Entry 6OFC (X-ray diffraction, 3.14 A resolution); this record covers chains B and D of the 4 polymer chains in the assembly.

== Chain B (and D) ==
Molecule: Glutamine-dependent NAD(+) synthetase
From: Mycobacterium tuberculosis CDC1551
Notes: EC 6.3.5.1; chain D of this document is another copy of the same molecule, construct and numbering; everything in this record applies to it too
UniProtKB: P9WJJ2 (NADE_MYCTO); residues 1-679 here = UniProt positions 1-679
Amino-acid sequence (679 residues; each row starts with the number of its first residue):
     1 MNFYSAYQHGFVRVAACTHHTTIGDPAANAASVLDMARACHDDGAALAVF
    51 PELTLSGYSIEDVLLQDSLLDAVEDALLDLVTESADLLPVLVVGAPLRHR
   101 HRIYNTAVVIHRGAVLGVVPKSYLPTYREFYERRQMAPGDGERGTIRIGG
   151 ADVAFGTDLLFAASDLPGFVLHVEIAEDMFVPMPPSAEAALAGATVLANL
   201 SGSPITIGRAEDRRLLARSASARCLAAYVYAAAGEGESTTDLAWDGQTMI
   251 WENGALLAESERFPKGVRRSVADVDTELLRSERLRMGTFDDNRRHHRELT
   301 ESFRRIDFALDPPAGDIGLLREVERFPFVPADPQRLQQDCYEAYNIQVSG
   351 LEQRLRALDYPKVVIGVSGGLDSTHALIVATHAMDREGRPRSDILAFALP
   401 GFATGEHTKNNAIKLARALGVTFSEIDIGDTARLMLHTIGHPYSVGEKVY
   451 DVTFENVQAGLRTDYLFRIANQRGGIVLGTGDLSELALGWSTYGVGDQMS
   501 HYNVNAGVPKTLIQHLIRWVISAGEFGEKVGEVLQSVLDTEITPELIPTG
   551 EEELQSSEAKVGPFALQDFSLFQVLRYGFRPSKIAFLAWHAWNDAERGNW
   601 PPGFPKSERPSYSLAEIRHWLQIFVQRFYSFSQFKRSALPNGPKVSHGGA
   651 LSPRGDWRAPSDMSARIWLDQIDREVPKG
Unresolved in the structure: 442-451 (chain D: 403-406, 544-557)
Differences from the reference sequence: engineered mutation A176 (Cys in P9WJJ2)
Residues lining bound ligands:
  - glutamine (GLN): R214, L215, R218
  - pyrophosphate (POP): S368, G369, G370, L371, D372, S373, E541, E552, E553, L554
  - SFH (5'-O-[(pyridine-3-carbonyl)sulfamoyl]adenosine), molecule 1: R354, L358, A470, N471, G475, I476, H501
  - SFH, molecule 2: G366, V367, S368, S373, F397, A398, L399, P400, A459, R462, T480, W490, S491, T492, D497, E552
  - SFH, molecule 3: N456, S491, T492, Y493, R627, F631, F634, K635, S661
Curated features (UniProtKB/Swiss-Prot):
  - active site: E52 (Proton acceptor), K121 (For glutaminase activity)
  - binding site (L-glutamine): Y127, S203, R209
  - binding site (ATP): G366 to S373, T480
  - binding site (deamido-NAD(+)): N456, E485, W490 to Y493, K635
What the authors report for this chain:
  - catalytic residues: E52, K121 (citing earlier work)
  - binding site for SFH: E552, F634
  - binding site for pyrophosphate: E541
  - contacts within the chain: Y127-E177, Y58-E132 (hydrogen bond), K121-E132
  - catalytic residues: E132
  - binding site for glutamine: Y127, F130, F180
  - conformationally variable residues (order/disorder transition): A403 to E406, P544 to E553

== Chain B / chain D interface ==
Pairs across the interface - 167 pairs, chain B then chain D:
  Y123(B) - T288(D)
  Y123(B) - D291(D)
  Y123(B) - N292(D)  hydrogen bond
  Y123(B) - H295(D)
  L124(B) - T288(D)
  P125(B) - T288(D)
  Y127(B) - R285(D)
  Y127(B) - M286(D)  hydrophobic
  Y127(B) - G287(D)
  Y127(B) - T288(D)
  R128(B) - E282(D)  salt bridge
  R128(B) - R576(D)
  R128(B) - G655(D)
  R128(B) - D656(D)
  E129(B) - K644(D)  salt bridge
  E129(B) - D656(D)
  Y131(B) - R654(D)
  Y131(B) - G655(D)  hydrogen bond (side chain-backbone)
  Y131(B) - R658(D)  hydrogen bond
  R133(B) - D291(D)  salt bridge
  D140(B) - H295(D)
  E177(B) - M286(D)
  E177(B) - T288(D)  hydrogen bond
  F180(B) - R223(D)
  F180(B) - M286(D)
  V181(B) - R223(D)
  V181(B) - T288(D)
  V181(B) - N292(D)
  P182(B) - A187(D)
  P182(B) - L191(D)  hydrophobic
  P182(B) - R223(D)
  P182(B) - F289(D)  hydrophobic
  P182(B) - N292(D)
  M183(B) - M183(D)  hydrophobic
  M183(B) - E188(D)
  M183(B) - L191(D)  hydrophobic
  M183(B) - N292(D)  hydrogen bond (backbone-side chain)
  M183(B) - H296(D)
  A187(B) - P182(D)
  A187(B) - M183(D)  hydrophobic
  E188(B) - M183(D)
  E188(B) - H296(D)  salt bridge
  L191(B) - P182(D)  hydrophobic
  L191(B) - M183(D)  hydrophobic
  I205(B) - I346(D)  hydrophobic
  T206(B) - V645(D)
  T206(B) - S646(D)
  T206(B) - H647(D)
  I207(B) - D339(D)
  I207(B) - E342(D)
  I207(B) - V645(D)  hydrogen bond (backbone-backbone)
  I207(B) - H647(D)
  G208(B) - E342(D)  hydrogen bond (backbone-side chain)
  E211(B) - R218(D)  salt bridge
  E211(B) - R335(D)  salt bridge
  L215(B) - R218(D)
  L215(B) - A222(D)  hydrophobic
  L216(B) - R223(D)
  R218(B) - E211(D)  salt bridge
  R218(B) - L215(D)
  S219(B) - S219(D)  hydrogen bond
  R223(B) - M179(D)
  R223(B) - F180(D)
  R223(B) - V181(D)
  R223(B) - P182(D)
  R223(B) - L216(D)
  R223(B) - R223(D)
  E235(B) - E352(D)
  E235(B) - R356(D)  salt bridge
  G236(B) - Q353(D)
  G236(B) - R356(D)
  E237(B) - Q353(D)
  T239(B) - G350(D)  hydrogen bond (side chain-backbone)
  T239(B) - Q353(D)
  T239(B) - R354(D)
  T239(B) - Y502(D)  hydrogen bond (backbone-side chain)
  T240(B) - R354(D)
  T240(B) - N641(D)
  T240(B) - G642(D)  hydrogen bond (backbone-backbone)
  D241(B) - G642(D)
  D241(B) - P643(D)
  D241(B) - K644(D)  hydrogen bond (backbone-backbone)
  D241(B) - S652(D)  hydrogen bond
  D241(B) - R654(D)  salt bridge
  A243(B) - I346(D)  hydrophobic
  A243(B) - S349(D)
  R262(B) - Q338(D)
  R262(B) - E342(D)  salt bridge
  F263(B) - N345(D)
  F263(B) - I346(D)  hydrophobic
  F263(B) - R386(D)  hydrogen bond (backbone-side chain)
  K265(B) - E352(D)  salt bridge
  K265(B) - R356(D)
  K265(B) - R386(D)
  K265(B) - E387(D)  salt bridge
  E282(B) - R128(D)  salt bridge
  R285(B) - Y127(D)
  M286(B) - Y127(D)  hydrophobic
  M286(B) - E177(D)
  M286(B) - F180(D)
  G287(B) - Y127(D)
  T288(B) - Y123(D)
  T288(B) - L124(D)
  T288(B) - P125(D)
  T288(B) - Y127(D)
  T288(B) - E177(D)  hydrogen bond
  T288(B) - V181(D)
  F289(B) - P182(D)  hydrophobic
  D291(B) - Y123(D)
  N292(B) - Y123(D)  hydrogen bond
  N292(B) - V181(D)
  N292(B) - P182(D)
  N292(B) - M183(D)  hydrogen bond (side chain-backbone)
  H295(B) - Y123(D)
  H295(B) - D140(D)
  H296(B) - M183(D)
  H296(B) - E188(D)  salt bridge
  L299(B) - H296(D)
  R335(B) - E211(D)  salt bridge
  Q338(B) - R262(D)
  D339(B) - I207(D)
  Y341(B) - R262(D)
  Y341(B) - F263(D)
  E342(B) - T206(D)
  E342(B) - I207(D)
  E342(B) - G208(D)  hydrogen bond (side chain-backbone)
  E342(B) - R262(D)  salt bridge
  E342(B) - F263(D)
  N345(B) - F263(D)
  I346(B) - I205(D)  hydrophobic
  I346(B) - A243(D)  hydrophobic
  I346(B) - F263(D)  hydrophobic
  S349(B) - A243(D)
  G350(B) - T239(D)  hydrogen bond (backbone-side chain)
  E352(B) - E235(D)
  E352(B) - K265(D)  salt bridge
  Q353(B) - G236(D)
  Q353(B) - E237(D)
  Q353(B) - T239(D)
  R354(B) - T239(D)  hydrogen bond (backbone-side chain)
  R354(B) - T240(D)
  R356(B) - E235(D)  salt bridge
  R356(B) - G236(D)
  R356(B) - K265(D)
  R386(B) - F263(D)
  R386(B) - K265(D)
  E387(B) - K265(D)  salt bridge
  Y502(B) - T239(D)  hydrogen bond (side chain-backbone)
  R576(B) - R128(D)
  N641(B) - T240(D)
  G642(B) - T240(D)  hydrogen bond (backbone-backbone)
  G642(B) - D241(D)
  P643(B) - D241(D)
  K644(B) - E129(D)  salt bridge
  K644(B) - D241(D)  hydrogen bond (backbone-backbone)
  V645(B) - T206(D)
  V645(B) - I207(D)  hydrogen bond (backbone-backbone)
  S646(B) - T206(D)
  H647(B) - T206(D)
  H647(B) - I207(D)
  S652(B) - D241(D)  hydrogen bond
  R654(B) - Y131(D)
  R654(B) - D241(D)  salt bridge
  G655(B) - R128(D)
  G655(B) - Y131(D)  hydrogen bond (backbone-side chain)
  D656(B) - E129(D)
  R658(B) - Y131(D)  hydrogen bond
Interface residues without a listed pair, chain B (88 interface residues in all): G141, M179, P184, A210, A222, C224, L242, P264, A343, L512, P653
Interface residues without a listed pair, chain D (88 interface residues in all): R133, G141, P184, A210, C224, L242, W244, L299, Y341, A343, L512, P653
Interface features reported in the paper:
  - residue pairs: R576(B)-R128(D), E129(D)-K644(B) (hydrogen bond)

== In short ==
Chain B and chain D each contribute 88 residues to their interface; the contacts include 27 hydrogen bonds and
21 salt bridges. Polar pairs include R128(B)-E282(D), E129(B)-K644(D) and R133(B)-D291(D). The paper describes
a contact between R576(B) and R128(D); a hydrogen bond between E129(D) and K644(B). From the paper: catalytic
residues E52(B), K121(B) and E132(B); a binding site for glutamine at Y127(B), F130(B) and F180(B).
Both chains are Glutamine-dependent NAD(+) synthetase (Mycobacterium tuberculosis CDC1551). Entry 6OFC
(Crystal structure of M. tuberculosis glutamine-dependent NAD+ synthetase complexed with Sulfonamide
derivative 1, pyrophosphate, and glutamine) was determined by X-ray diffraction.
